Entry 6C2F (X-ray diffraction, 2.65 A resolution); this record covers chains A and B of the 3 polymer chains in the assembly.

# Chain A
Name: Methyl-CpG-binding domain protein 2
Source organism: Homo sapiens
UniProtKB: Q9UBB5 (MBD2_HUMAN); residues 143-220 here = UniProt positions 143-220
Amino-acid sequence (79 residues; row label = number of the first residue in the row):
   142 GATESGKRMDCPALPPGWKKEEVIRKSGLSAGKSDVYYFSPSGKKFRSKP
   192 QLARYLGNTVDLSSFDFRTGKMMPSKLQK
Disordered / not traced: 142-146, 216-220
Differences from the reference sequence: expression tag (142)
Curated features (UniProtKB/Swiss-Prot):
  - modified residue: Ser181 (Phosphoserine)

# Chain B
Molecule: 12-nt DNA strand
Sequence (12 nucleotides; each row starts with the number of its first residue):
     1 GAGACCGGTAGC
Modified / non-standard residues: 5CM (5-methyl-2'-deoxy-cytidine-5'-monophosphate) at position 6

# How chain A and chain B interact
Contacting residue pairs - 7 pairs, chain A then chain B:
  Arg188(A) - 5CM_6(B)  base contact
  Arg188(A) - DG7(B)  hydrogen bond to the base
  Ser189(A) - DC5(B)  phosphate contact
  Ser189(A) - 5CM_6(B)  hydrogen bond to the phosphate
  Lys190(A) - DC5(B)  hydrogen bond to the phosphate
  Pro191(A) - DC5(B)  phosphate contact
  Arg209(A) - DA4(B)  salt bridge to the phosphate
Also at the interface, not in a pair above, chain A (8 interface residues in all): Arg166, Asp176, Phe208
Also at the interface, not in a pair above, chain B (5 interface residues in all): DG8

# In short
8 residues of chain A face 5 of chain B across their interface; the contacts include 3 hydrogen bonds and 1
salt bridge. Polar contacts include Arg188(A)-DG7(B), Ser189(A)-5CM_6(B) and Lys190(A)-DC5(B).
Chain A is Methyl-CpG-binding domain protein 2 (Homo sapiens) and chain B is a 12-nt DNA strand; the
structure, MBD2 in complex with methylated DNA, was determined by X-ray diffraction.
